Entry 5S4Z (X-ray diffraction, 2.10 A resolution); this record covers chains D and E of the 6 polymer chains in the assembly.

[Chain D]
Molecule: Tubulin beta-2B chain
From: Bos taurus
UniProtKB: Q6B856 (TBB2B_BOVIN); the author numbering skips numbers that UniProt does not, so the offset changes along the chain: 1-42 = UniProt 1-42; 45-360 = UniProt 43-358; 369-455 = UniProt 359-445
Sequence (445 residues; numbered 1 to 455; 10 numbers in that range are skipped by the numbering (no residue carries them; nothing is unmodelled there); the number before each row is that of its first residue):
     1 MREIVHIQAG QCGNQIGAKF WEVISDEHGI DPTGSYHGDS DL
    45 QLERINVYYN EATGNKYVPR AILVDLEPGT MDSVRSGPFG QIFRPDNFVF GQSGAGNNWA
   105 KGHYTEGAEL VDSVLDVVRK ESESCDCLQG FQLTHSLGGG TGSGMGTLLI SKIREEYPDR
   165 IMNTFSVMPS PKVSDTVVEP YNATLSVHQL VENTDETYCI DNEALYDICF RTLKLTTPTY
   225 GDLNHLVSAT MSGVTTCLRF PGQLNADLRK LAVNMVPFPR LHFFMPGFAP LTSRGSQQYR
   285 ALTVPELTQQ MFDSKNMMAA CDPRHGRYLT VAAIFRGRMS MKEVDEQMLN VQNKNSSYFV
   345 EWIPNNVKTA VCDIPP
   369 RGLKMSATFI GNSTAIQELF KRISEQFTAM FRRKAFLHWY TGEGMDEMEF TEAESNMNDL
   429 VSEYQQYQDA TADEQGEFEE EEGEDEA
Not modelled in the structure: 281-285, 442-455
Bound ions: Mg2+: Gln11 (together with GDP)
Ligand contacts: GDP (guanosine-5'-diphosphate): Gly10, Gln11, Cys12, Gln15, Ile16, Ala99, Asn101, Ser140, Gly142, Gly143, Gly144, Thr145, Gly146, Val171, Pro173, Val177, Ser178, Glu183, Asn206, Leu209, Tyr224, Leu227, Asn228, Val231
Curated features (UniProtKB/Swiss-Prot):
  - motif: Met1 to Ile4 (MREI motif)
  - binding site (GTP): Gln11, Glu71, Ser140, Gly144, Thr145, Gly146, Asn206, Asn228
  - binding site (Mg(2+)): Glu71
  - modified residue: Ser40 (Phosphoserine), Thr57 (Phosphothreonine), Lys60 (N6-acetyllysine), Ser174 (Phosphoserine), Thr287 (Phosphothreonine), Thr292 (Phosphothreonine), Arg320 (Omega-N-methylarginine), Glu448 (5-glutamyl polyglutamate)
  - cross-link (Glycyl lysine isopeptide (Lys-Gly)): Lys60 (interchain with G-Cter in ubiquitin), Lys326 (interchain with G-Cter in ubiquitin)

[Chain E]
Molecule: Stathmin-4
From: Rattus norvegicus
UniProtKB: P63043 (STMN4_RAT); residues 5-145 here correspond to UniProt positions 49-189 (UniProt number = residue number + 44)
Sequence (143 residues; each row starts with the number of its first residue):
     3 MADMEVIELN KCTSGQSFEV ILKPPSFDGV PEFNASLPRR RDPSLEEIQK KLEAAEERRK
    63 YQEAELLKHL AEKREHEREV IQKAIEENNN FIKMAKEKLA QKMESNKENR EAHLAAMLER
   123 LQEKDKHAEE VRKNKELKEE ASR
Not modelled in the structure: 3-5, 29-43, 144-145
Differences from the reference sequence: initiating methionine (3); expression tag (4)
Curated features (UniProtKB/Swiss-Prot):
  - modified residue: Ser46 (Phosphoserine)

[Interface between chain D and chain E]
Residue-residue contacts - 27 pairs, chain D then chain E:
  Tyr108(D) with His129(E), hydrogen bond; Ala130(E), hydrophobic; Val133(E), hydrophobic; Arg134(E), hydrogen bond (backbone-side chain)
  Thr109(D) with Lys137(E)
  Ala112(D) with Arg134(E)
  Ser155(D) with Leu123(E)
  Lys156(D) with Asp127(E), salt bridge
  Arg158(D) with Leu123(E)
  Glu159(D) with Leu120(E); Leu123(E); Gln124(E); Asp127(E)
  Pro162(D) with Met119(E)
  Asp163(D) with Arg112(E)
  Gln193(D) with Lys126(E), hydrogen bond
  Asn197(D) with Leu123(E); Lys126(E)
  Thr409(D) with Lys140(E), hydrogen bond (backbone-side chain)
  Gly410(D) with Lys137(E)
  Glu411(D) with Val133(E); Lys137(E), salt bridge
  Gly412(D) with Val133(E); Asn136(E); Lys137(E)
  Met413(D) with Val133(E)
  Glu417(D) with His129(E), salt bridge
Other interface residues (no listed pair), chain D (18 interface residues in all): Glu113
Other interface residues (no listed pair), chain E (15 interface residues in all): Leu116

[Summary]
18 residues of chain D and 15 residues of chain E are in contact, with 4 hydrogen bonds and 3 salt bridges.
Polar pairs include Lys156(D)-Asp127(E), Glu411(D)-Lys137(E) and Glu417(D)-His129(E). Ligands of chain D: GDP.
Chain D is Tubulin beta-2B chain (Bos taurus) and chain E is Stathmin-4 (Rattus norvegicus); the structure,
Tubulin-Z28290384-complex, was determined by X-ray diffraction, deposited together with 5S4L, 5S4M, 5S4N,
5S4O, 5S4P, 5S4Q and 52 further entries.
